5M26 - chains A and B of the 4 polymer chains in the assembly; structure by X-ray diffraction, 1.90 A resolution.

# Chain A
Name: Hydroquinone dioxygenase small subunit
Source organism: Sphingomonas sp. TTNP3
Notes: EC 1.13.11.-
Reference sequence: F8TW82 (F8TW82_9SPHN); numbering as in UniProt (aligned over 1-170)
Chain sequence (170 residues; row label = number of the first residue in the row):
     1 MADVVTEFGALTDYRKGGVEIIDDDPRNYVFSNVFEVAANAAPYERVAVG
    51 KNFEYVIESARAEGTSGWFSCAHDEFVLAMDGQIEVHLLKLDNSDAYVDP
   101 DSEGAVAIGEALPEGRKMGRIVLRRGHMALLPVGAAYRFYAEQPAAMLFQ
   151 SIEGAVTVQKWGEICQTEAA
Disordered / not traced: 1-2, 170

# Chain B
Name: Hydroquinone dioxygenase large subunit
Source organism: Sphingomonas sp. TTNP3
Notes: EC 1.13.11.-
Reference sequence: F8TW83 (F8TW83_9SPHN); residues 1-341 here = UniProt positions 1-341
Chain sequence (341 residues; numbered 1 to 341; the number before each row is that of its first residue):
     1 MAMSEALEIIDFGDSKARTDTEHLAINNETGYRSFRAGGFTFTRDEYFAR
    51 LTWPGGSHIIPIDAFLRAMMRDVAWGFFYGVVNFDHVFGTINHYGEVTMF
   101 AGRFNDAYRNAGRDHEERFKSSALMAVFKDILSDWTVEGYDPFAAPMETG
   151 LPWGIKNGNNDEAISRQRVTARRMVGLPGDTPVRTDANGFPVNRQFADVP
   201 QEQPVVEAEPGFEAEVSAYNLFGYLSRSDVTWNPSVCSVVGDSLFCPTSE
   251 EFILPVEHGNDRCEWFLQLSDEIVWDVKDKESGKPRARVTARAGDICCMP
   301 ADIRHQGYSTKRSMLLVWENGSPKIPQMIADGTAPVVPVTF
Disordered / not traced: 1-9
Ion coordination: Fe ion: His258, Glu264, His305 (together with 2-methylbenzene-1,4-diol)
Residues lining bound ligands: 2-methylbenzene-1,4-diol (7DV): Trp75, Phe78, Trp232, Asn233, Pro234, Thr248, Glu250, Leu254, His258, Glu264, Phe266, Trp275, His305, Leu315, Val317

# Chain A / chain B interface
Pairs across the interface (149; chain A residue first):
  Val4(A) - Arg194(B)
  Val4(A) - Gln195(B)
  Val4(A) - Asp198(B)
  Val5(A) - Asp198(B)
  Val5(A) - Asp271(B)
  Val5(A) - Lys311(B)
  Thr6(A) - Gln195(B)
  Thr6(A) - Phe196(B)
  Thr6(A) - Asp198(B)  hydrogen bond
  Thr6(A) - Val199(B)
  Thr6(A) - Ser270(B)
  Thr6(A) - Asp271(B)
  Thr6(A) - Lys311(B)  hydrogen bond
  Glu7(A) - Ser270(B)
  Glu7(A) - Asp271(B)  hydrogen bond (backbone-backbone)
  Glu7(A) - Ala293(B)
  Phe8(A) - Phe222(B)  hydrophobic
  Phe8(A) - Leu269(B)
  Phe8(A) - Ser270(B)
  Phe8(A) - Ala293(B)
  Gly9(A) - Ala293(B)
  Arg15(A) - Arg292(B)
  Lys16(A) - Arg292(B)  hydrogen bond (backbone-side chain)
  Lys16(A) - Asp295(B)
  Gly17(A) - Thr290(B)
  Gly17(A) - Arg292(B)
  Gly17(A) - Asp295(B)  hydrogen bond (backbone-side chain)
  Gly18(A) - Arg288(B)
  Gly18(A) - Val289(B)
  Gly18(A) - Thr290(B)  hydrogen bond (backbone-backbone)
  Val19(A) - Arg288(B)
  Glu20(A) - Ala287(B)
  Glu20(A) - Arg288(B)  salt bridge
  Ile22(A) - Pro285(B)  hydrophobic
  Ile22(A) - Arg286(B)  hydrogen bond (backbone-backbone)
  Asp23(A) - Arg286(B)  hydrogen bond (backbone-backbone)
  Asp24(A) - Arg286(B)  salt bridge
  Arg27(A) - Phe341(B)
  Asn28(A) - Cys298(B)  hydrogen bond (backbone-side chain)
  Asn28(A) - Pro300(B)
  Asn28(A) - Val337(B)
  Tyr29(A) - Val277(B)
  Tyr29(A) - Ala287(B)
  Tyr29(A) - Cys297(B)
  Tyr29(A) - Cys298(B)  hydrogen bond (backbone-backbone)
  Tyr29(A) - Met299(B)  hydrophobic
  Tyr29(A) - Pro300(B)
  Val30(A) - Trp265(B)  hydrophobic
  Val30(A) - Ile296(B)
  Val30(A) - Cys297(B)
  Val30(A) - Cys298(B)  hydrophobic
  Val30(A) - Val337(B)  hydrophobic
  Phe31(A) - Val289(B)  hydrophobic
  Phe31(A) - Thr290(B)
  Phe31(A) - Asp295(B)
  Phe31(A) - Ile296(B)
  Phe31(A) - Cys297(B)  hydrophobic
  Ser32(A) - Asp295(B)
  Ser32(A) - Ile296(B)  hydrogen bond (backbone-backbone)
  Asn33(A) - Ala293(B)  hydrogen bond (side chain-backbone)
  Asn33(A) - Gly294(B)
  Asn33(A) - Asp295(B)  hydrogen bond
  Val34(A) - Leu267(B)  hydrophobic
  Val34(A) - Gly294(B)  hydrogen bond (backbone-backbone)
  Val34(A) - Ile296(B)  hydrophobic
  Phe35(A) - Gly294(B)
  Val49(A) - Trp265(B)
  Val49(A) - Ile296(B)
  Gly50(A) - Trp265(B)
  Gly50(A) - Trp318(B)
  Lys51(A) - Trp265(B)  hydrogen bond (backbone-side chain)
  Lys51(A) - Trp318(B)
  Lys51(A) - Pro338(B)
  Asn52(A) - Cys263(B)  hydrogen bond (side chain-backbone)
  Asn52(A) - Trp318(B)
  Asn52(A) - Asn320(B)  hydrogen bond (backbone-side chain)
  Phe53(A) - Asn320(B)
  Phe53(A) - Lys324(B)
  Phe53(A) - Ile325(B)  hydrophobic
  Phe53(A) - Ala334(B)  hydrophobic
  Tyr55(A) - Val240(B)
  Tyr55(A) - Gly241(B)
  Tyr55(A) - Asp242(B)  hydrogen bond (side chain-backbone)
  Tyr55(A) - Ser243(B)
  Tyr55(A) - Trp318(B)
  Tyr55(A) - Asn320(B)
  Val56(A) - Trp318(B)  hydrophobic
  Ile57(A) - Phe245(B)  hydrophobic
  Ile57(A) - Trp318(B)  hydrophobic
  His73(A) - Val240(B)
  Asp74(A) - Arg173(B)  salt bridge
  Asp74(A) - Val240(B)
  Phe76(A) - Arg173(B)
  Phe76(A) - Met174(B)  hydrophobic
  Phe76(A) - Ser238(B)
  Phe76(A) - Val239(B)
  Phe76(A) - Val240(B)  hydrophobic
  Lys90(A) - Phe212(B)
  Arg116(A) - Phe212(B)
  Lys117(A) - Glu209(B)  salt bridge
  Lys117(A) - Phe212(B)
  Met118(A) - Ala208(B)
  Met118(A) - Glu209(B)  hydrogen bond (backbone-backbone)
  Met118(A) - Phe212(B)
  Met118(A) - Val216(B)
  Gly119(A) - Glu207(B)
  Arg120(A) - Val206(B)
  Arg120(A) - Glu207(B)  salt bridge
  Ile121(A) - Val205(B)
  Ile121(A) - Val216(B)  hydrophobic
  Ile121(A) - Ser217(B)
  Ile121(A) - Ala218(B)  hydrophobic
  Val122(A) - Pro204(B)
  Val122(A) - Val205(B)  hydrogen bond (backbone-backbone)
  Leu123(A) - Ala218(B)  hydrophobic
  Arg125(A) - Pro200(B)
  Arg125(A) - Phe222(B)
  Gly126(A) - Asn220(B)
  Gly126(A) - Leu221(B)  hydrogen bond (backbone-backbone)
  Gly126(A) - Phe222(B)  hydrogen bond (backbone-backbone)
  His127(A) - Glu202(B)  hydrogen bond (side chain-backbone)
  His127(A) - Gln203(B)
  His127(A) - Pro204(B)
  His127(A) - Tyr219(B)
  His127(A) - Asn220(B)
  Met128(A) - Ala218(B)
  Met128(A) - Tyr219(B)  hydrogen bond (backbone-backbone)
  Met128(A) - Ser238(B)
  Met128(A) - Phe245(B)  hydrophobic
  Ala129(A) - Met174(B)
  Ala129(A) - Ser217(B)
  Ala129(A) - Ala218(B)  hydrophobic
  Leu130(A) - Arg173(B)
  Leu130(A) - Met174(B)
  Leu130(A) - Leu177(B)  hydrophobic
  Leu130(A) - Glu215(B)
  Leu130(A) - Ser217(B)  hydrogen bond (backbone-backbone)
  Pro132(A) - Arg173(B)
  Pro132(A) - Glu215(B)
  Leu148(A) - Leu267(B)  hydrophobic
  Gln150(A) - Ser238(B)  hydrogen bond
  Gln150(A) - Val240(B)
  Gln150(A) - Ser243(B)  hydrogen bond
  Gln150(A) - Phe245(B)
  Trp161(A) - Val339(B)  hydrophobic
  Trp161(A) - Phe341(B)  hydrophobic
  Gly162(A) - Phe341(B)
  Cys165(A) - Phe341(B)  hydrophobic
  Thr167(A) - Phe341(B)
Interface residues without a listed pair, chain A (67 interface residues in all): Tyr14, Ile21, Glu54, Glu75, Leu78, Met80, Leu88, Val133, Ile152, Gln166
Interface residues without a listed pair, chain B (75 interface residues in all): Ala197, Cys237, Leu244, Glu264, Glu272, Ala291, Ile303, Met314, Leu316, Met328

# Overview
67 residues of chain A and 75 residues of chain B are in contact, with 27 hydrogen bonds and 5 salt bridges.
Among the polar pairs are Glu20(A)-Arg288(B), Asp24(A)-Arg286(B) and Asp74(A)-Arg173(B). Bound to chain B:
2-methylbenzene-1,4-diol. His258(B), Glu264(B) and His305(B) coordinate a Fe ion ion.
Here chain A is Hydroquinone dioxygenase small subunit and chain B is Hydroquinone dioxygenase large subunit,
both from Sphingomonas sp. TTNP3. Entry 5M26 (Crystal structure of hydroquinone 1,2-dioxygenase from
Sphingomonas sp. TTNP3 in complex with methylhydroquinone) was determined by X-ray diffraction together with
5M21, 5M22 and 5M4O from the same study.
